PDB entry 8P1Z | X-ray diffraction, 2.30 A resolution | chain AAA

Chain AAA:
Name: Serine--tRNA ligase, cytoplasmic
Source organism: Arabidopsis thaliana
Notes: EC 6.1.1.11
UniProt: Q39230 (SYSC_ARATH); residue numbers follow UniProt; this construct covers 3-451
Sequence (456 residues; numbered 1 to 456; the number before each row is that of its first residue):
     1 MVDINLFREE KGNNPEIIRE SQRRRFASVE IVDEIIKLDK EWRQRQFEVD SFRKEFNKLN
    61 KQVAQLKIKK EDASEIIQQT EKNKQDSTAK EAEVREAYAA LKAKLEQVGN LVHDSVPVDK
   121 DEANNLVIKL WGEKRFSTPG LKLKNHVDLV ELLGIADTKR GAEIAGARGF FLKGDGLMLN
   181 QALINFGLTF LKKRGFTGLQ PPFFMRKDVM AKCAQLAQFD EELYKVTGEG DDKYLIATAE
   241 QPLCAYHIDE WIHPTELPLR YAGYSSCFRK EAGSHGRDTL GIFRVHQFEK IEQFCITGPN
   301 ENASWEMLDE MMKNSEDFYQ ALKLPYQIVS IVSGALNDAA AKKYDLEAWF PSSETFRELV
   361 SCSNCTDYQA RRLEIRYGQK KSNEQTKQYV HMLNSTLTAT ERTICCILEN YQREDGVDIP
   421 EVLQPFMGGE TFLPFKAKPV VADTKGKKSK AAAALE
Unresolved in the structure: 63-73, 214-220, 273-278, 381-384, 437-456
Disulfides: C213-C244
Differences from the reference sequence: initiating methionine (1); expression tag (2, 452-456)
Curated features (UniProtKB/Swiss-Prot):
  - binding site (L-serine): T238 to E240, E292, T396
  - binding site (ATP): R269 to E271, V285, E358 to S361

Summary:
From UniProt: 5 L-serine-binding residues and 8 ATP-binding residues.
Chain AAA is Serine--tRNA ligase, cytoplasmic (Arabidopsis thaliana); the structure, Arabidopsis thaliana
cytosolic seryl-tRNA synthetase in addition of dithiothreitol (DTT), was determined by X-ray diffraction
together with 8P1Y from the same study.
